PDB entry 9BNG | electron microscopy, 3.73 A resolution | chains C and D of the 6 polymer chains in the assembly

# Chain C
Protein: Collagen alpha-1(XVIII) chain, Processed angiotensin-converting enzyme 2
Source organism: Homo sapiens
UniProtKB: chimeric construct of P39060, Q9BYF1: residues -54 to 1 from P39060 (COIA1_HUMAN) positions 1442-1497 (UniProt number = residue number + 1496); residues 19-615 from Q9BYF1 positions 19-615 (same numbers)
Amino-acid sequence (696 residues; each row starts with the number of its first residue; numbers below 1 keep their minus sign (Met-80 is residue -80)):
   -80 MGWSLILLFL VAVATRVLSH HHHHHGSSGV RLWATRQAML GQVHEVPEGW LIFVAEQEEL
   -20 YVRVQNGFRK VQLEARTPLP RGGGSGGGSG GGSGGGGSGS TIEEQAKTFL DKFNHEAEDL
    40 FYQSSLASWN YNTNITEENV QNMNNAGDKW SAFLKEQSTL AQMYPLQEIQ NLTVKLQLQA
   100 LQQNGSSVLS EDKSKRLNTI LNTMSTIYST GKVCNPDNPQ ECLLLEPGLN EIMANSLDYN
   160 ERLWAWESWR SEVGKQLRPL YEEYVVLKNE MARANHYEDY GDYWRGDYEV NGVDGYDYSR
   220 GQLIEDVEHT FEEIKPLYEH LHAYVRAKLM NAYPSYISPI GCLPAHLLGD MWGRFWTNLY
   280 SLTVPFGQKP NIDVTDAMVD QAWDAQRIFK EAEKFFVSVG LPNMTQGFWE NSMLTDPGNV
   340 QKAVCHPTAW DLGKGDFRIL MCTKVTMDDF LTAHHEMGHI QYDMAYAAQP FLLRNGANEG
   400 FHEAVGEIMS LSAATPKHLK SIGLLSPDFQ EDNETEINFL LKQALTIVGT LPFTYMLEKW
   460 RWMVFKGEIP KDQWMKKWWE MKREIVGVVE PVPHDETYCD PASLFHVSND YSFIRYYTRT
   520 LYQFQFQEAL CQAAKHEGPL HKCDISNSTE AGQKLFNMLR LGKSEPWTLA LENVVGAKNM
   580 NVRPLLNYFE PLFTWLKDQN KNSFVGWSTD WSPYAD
Not modelled in the structure: -80 to 18
Differences from the reference sequence: initiating methionine (-80); expression tag (-79 to -55); linker (2-18)
Cystine bridges: Cys133-Cys141, Cys344-Cys361, Cys530-Cys542
Swiss-Prot annotation at these positions:
  - region (Interaction with SARS-CoV spike glycoprotein): Asp30 to Tyr41, Met82 to Pro84, Lys353 to Arg357
  - active site: Glu375 (Proton acceptor), His505 (Proton donor)
  - binding site (chloride): Arg169, Trp477, Lys481
  - binding site (substrate): Arg273, His345, Pro346, Tyr515
  - binding site (Zn(2+)): His374, His378, Glu402
  - glycosylation (N-linked (GlcNAc...) asparagine): Asn53, Asn90, Asn103, Asn322, Asn432, Asn546
Reported in the primary citation:
  - mutagenesis - N51C/V343C (55.9 +/- 0.06 degC): increased stability
  - mutagenesis - R273Q, H345F: abolished catalytic activity
  - mutagenesis - R273Q, H345F: unchanged binding to Spike glycoprotein (chain D)
  - mutagenesis - R273Q (Tm change 2.4 degC), H345F (Tm change 1.8 degC): decreased stability

# Chain D
Protein: Spike glycoprotein
Source organism: Severe acute respiratory syndrome coronavirus 2
Notes: fragment: extracellular portion
UniProtKB: P0DTC2 (SPIKE_SARS2); residues 1-1208 here = UniProt positions 1-1208
Amino-acid sequence (1288 residues; row label = number of the first residue in the row):
     1 MFVFLVLLPL VSSQCVNLTT RTQLPPAYTN SFTRGVYYPD KVFRSSVLHS TQDLFLPFFS
    61 NVTWFHAIHV SGTNGTKRFD NPVLPFNDGV YFASTEKSNI IRGWIFGTTL DSKTQSLLIV
   121 NNATNVVIKV CEFQFCNDPF LGVYYHKNNK SWMESEFRVY SSANNCTFEY VSQPFLMDLE
   181 GKQGNFKNLR EFVFKNIDGY FKIYSKHTPI NLVRDLPQGF SALEPLVDLP IGINITRFQT
   241 LLALHRSYLT PGDSSSGWTA GAAAYYVGYL QPRTFLLKYN ENGTITDAVD CALDPLSETK
   301 CTLKSFTVEK GIYQTSNFRV QPTESIVRFP NITNLCPFGE VFNATRFASV YAWNRKRISN
   361 CVADYSVLYN SASFSTFKCY GVSPTKLNDL CFTNVYADSF VIRGDEVRQI APGQTGKIAD
   421 YNYKLPDDFT GCVIAWNSNN LDSKVGGNYN YLYRLFRKSN LKPFERDIST EIYQAGSTPC
   481 NGVEGFNCYF PLQSYGFQPT NGVGYQPYRV VVLSFELLHA PATVCGPKKS TNLVKNKCVN
   541 FNFNGLTGTG VLTESNKKFL PFQQFGRDIA DTTDAVRDPQ TLEILDITPC SFGGVSVITP
   601 GTNTSNQVAV LYQDVNCTEV PVAIHADQLT PTWRVYSTGS NVFQTRAGCL IGAEHVNNSY
   661 ECDIPIGAGI CASYQTQTNS PGSASSVASQ SIIAYTMSLG AENSVAYSNN SIAIPTNFTI
   721 SVTTEILPVS MTKTSVDCTM YICGDSTECS NLLLQYGSFC TQLNRALTGI AVEQDKNTQE
   781 VFAQVKQIYK TPPIKDFGGF NFSQILPDPS KPSKRSPIED LLFNKVTLAD AGFIKQYGDC
   841 LGDIAARDLI CAQKFNGLTV LPPLLTDEMI AQYTSALLAG TITSGWTFGA GPALQIPFPM
   901 QMAYRFNGIG VTQNVLYENQ KLIANQFNSA IGKIQDSLSS TPSALGKLQD VVNQNAQALN
   961 TLVKQLSSNF GAISSVLNDI LSRLDPPEAE VQIDRLITGR LQSLQTYVTQ QLIRAAEIRA
  1021 SANLAATKMS ECVLGQSKRV DFCGKGYHLM SFPQSAPHGV VFLHVTYVPA QEKNFTTAPA
  1081 ICHDGKAHFP REGVFVSNGT HWFVTQRNFY EPQIITTDNT FVSGNCDVVI GIVNNTVYDP
  1141 LQPELDSFKE ELDKYFKNHT SPDVDLGDIS GINASVVNIQ KEIDRLNEVA KNLNESLIDL
  1201 QELGKYEQGS GYIPEAPRDG QAYVRKDGEW VLLSTFLGRS LEVLFQGPGH HHHHHHHSAW
  1261 SHPQFEKGGG SGGGGSGGSA WSHPQFEK
Not modelled in the structure: 1-26, 70-79, 144-164, 173-185, 246-262, 623-635, 677-688, 828-853, 1146-1288
Differences from the reference sequence: engineered mutation Gly682 (Arg in P0DTC2), Ser683 (Arg in P0DTC2), Ser685 (Arg in P0DTC2), Pro817 (Phe in P0DTC2), Pro892 (Ala in P0DTC2), Pro899 (Ala in P0DTC2), Pro942 (Ala in P0DTC2), Pro986 (Lys in P0DTC2), Pro987 (Val in P0DTC2); expression tag (1209-1288)
Cystine bridges: Cys131-Cys166, Cys291-Cys301, Cys336-Cys361, Cys379-Cys432, Cys391-Cys525, Cys480-Cys488, Cys617-Cys649, Cys662-Cys671, Cys738-Cys760, Cys743-Cys749, Cys1032-Cys1043, Cys1082-Cys1126
Covalently attached groups: N-acetylglucosamine (NAG) linked to Asn61, Asn125, Asn234, Asn282, Asn343, Asn616, Asn657, Asn709, Asn717, Asn801, Asn1074, Asn1134
Swiss-Prot annotation at these positions:
  - region: Asn280 to Cys301 (Putative superantigen), Arg403 to Asp405 (Integrin-binding motif), Asn448 to Phe456 (Immunodominant HLA epitope recognized by the CD8+), Pro681, Ala684 (Putative superantigen), Ser816 to Tyr837 (Fusion peptide 1), Lys835 to Phe855 (Fusion peptide 2), Asp1163 to Glu1202 (Heptad repeat 2)
  - site: Arg815, Ser816 (Cleavage)
  - glycosylation: Asn17 (N-linked (GlcNAc...) (complex) asparagine), Asn61 (N-linked (GlcNAc...) (hybrid) asparagine), Asn74 (N-linked (GlcNAc...) (complex) asparagine), Asn122 (N-linked (GlcNAc...) (hybrid) asparagine), Asn149 (N-linked (GlcNAc...) (complex) asparagine), Asn165 (N-linked (GlcNAc...) (complex) asparagine), Asn234 (N-linked (GlcNAc...) (high mannose) asparagine), Asn282 (N-linked (GlcNAc...) (complex) asparagine), Thr323 (O-linked (GalNAc) threonine), Ser325 (O-linked (HexNAc...) serine), Asn331 (N-linked (GlcNAc...) (complex) asparagine), Asn343 (N-linked (GlcNAc...) (complex) asparagine), Asn603 (N-linked (GlcNAc...) (hybrid) asparagine), Asn616 (N-linked (GlcNAc...) (complex) asparagine), Asn657 (N-linked (GlcNAc...) (complex) asparagine), Thr676 (O-linked (GlcNAc...) threonine), Thr678 (O-linked (GlcNAc...) threonine), Asn709 (N-linked (GlcNAc...) (high mannose) asparagine), Asn717 (N-linked (GlcNAc...) (hybrid) asparagine), Asn801 (N-linked (GlcNAc...) (hybrid) asparagine) and 6 more in UniProt
  - natural variant: Leu5 (L5F: In strain: Iota/B.1.526), Ser13 (S13I: In strain: Epsilon/B.1.427/B.1.429), Leu18 (L18F: In strain: Beta/B.1.351, Gamma/P.1 and 1 more), Thr19 (T19I: In strain: Omicron/BQ.1.1, Omicron/XBB.1.5 and 1 more; T19R: In strain: Delta/B.1.617.2, Omicron/BA.2 and 4 more), Thr20 (T20N: In strain: Gamma/P.1), Leu24 to Ala27 (sequence variant, change not given here; In strain: Omicron/BA.2, Omicron/BA.2.12.1 and 6 more), Pro26 (P26S: In strain: Gamma/P.1), Gln52 (Q52H: In strain: Omicron/EG.5.1), Ala67 (A67V: In strain: Eta/B.1.525, Omicron/BA.1), His69 to Val70 (deletion: In strain: Alpha/B.1.1.7, Eta/B.1.525 and 5 more), Gly75 (G75V: In strain: Lambda/C.37), Thr76 (T76I: In strain: Lambda/C.37), 82 further natural variant entries in UniProt
  - mutagenesis: His69 to Val70 (Increased incorporation of cleaved spike into virions), Asn121 (N121Q: Partial loss of biliverdin affinity), Arg190 (R190K: Partial loss of biliverdin affinity), Asn234 (N234Q: Increased resistance to neutralizing antibodies), Asn331 (N331Q: Reduced viral infectivity), Asn343 (N343Q: Reduced viral infectivity), Leu452 (L452R: Increased resistance to neutralizing antibodies. Decreases HLA binding to NF9 epitope. Increased binding affinity to human ACE2), Tyr453 (Y453F: Decreased HLA binding to NF9 epitope. Increased binding affinity to human ACE2), Ala475 (A475V: Increased resistance to neutralizing antibodies), Val483 (V483A: Increased resistance to neutralizing antibodies), Glu484 (E484D: Increased replication in human TMEM106B overexpressing cells), Phe490 (F490L: Increased resistance to neutralizing antibodies and human covalescent sera neutralization), 12 further mutagenesis entries in UniProt

# How chain C and chain D interact
Residue-residue contacts (14; chain C residue first):
  Thr27(C) - Ala475(D)
  Asp30(C) - Lys417(D)  salt bridge
  Lys31(C) - Phe456(D)
  Lys31(C) - Tyr489(D)
  His34(C) - Leu455(D)
  Tyr41(C) - Thr500(D)  hydrogen bond (side chain-backbone)
  Tyr41(C) - Asn501(D)  hydrogen bond
  Gln42(C) - Gln498(D)
  Asn330(C) - Thr500(D)  hydrogen bond (side chain-backbone)
  Lys353(C) - Gly496(D)
  Lys353(C) - Gly502(D)
  Lys353(C) - Tyr505(D)
  Gly354(C) - Gly502(D)
  Arg357(C) - Thr500(D)
Interface residues without a listed pair, chain C (13 interface residues in all): Leu45, Thr324, Gly326
Interface residues without a listed pair, chain D (12 interface residues in all): Val503

# In short
13 residues of chain C face 12 of chain D across their interface, with 3 hydrogen bonds and 1 salt bridge.
Polar pairs include Asp30(C)-Lys417(D), Tyr41(C)-Thr500(D) and Tyr41(C)-Asn501(D). The paper reports that
R273Q and H345F of chain C abolish catalytic activity; R273Q and H345F of chain C reduce stability.
Here chain C is Collagen alpha-1(XVIII) chain, Processed angiotensin-converting enzyme 2 (Homo sapiens) and
chain D is Spike glycoprotein (Severe acute respiratory syndrome coronavirus 2). Entry 9BNG (SARS-CoV-2 spike
HexaPro protein in complex with T18A trimeric antagonist) was determined by electron microscopy (same
publication as 9BNB, 9BNC, 9BND, 9BNE and 9BNF).
